PDB entry 8IHL | electron microscopy, 7.64 A resolution (low resolution: residue-level contacts below are approximate; hydrogen-bond / salt-bridge calls are withheld) | chains A and I of the 22 polymer chains in the assembly

# Chain A
Name: Histone H3.1
Organism: Homo sapiens
UniProtKB: P68431 (H31_HUMAN); residues 1-135 here correspond to UniProt positions 2-136 (UniProt number = residue number + 1)
Sequence (139 residues; each row starts with the number of its first residue; numbers below 1 keep their minus sign (Gly-3 is residue -3)):
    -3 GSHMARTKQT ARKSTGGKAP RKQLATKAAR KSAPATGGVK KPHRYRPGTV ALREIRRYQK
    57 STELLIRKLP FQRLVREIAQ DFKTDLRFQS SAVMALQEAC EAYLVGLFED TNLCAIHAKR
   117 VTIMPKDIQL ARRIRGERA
Not modelled in the structure: -3 to 38, 134-135
Construct notes: expression tag (-3 to 0)
Curated features (UniProtKB/Swiss-Prot):
  - modified residue: Arg2 (Asymmetric dimethylarginine), Thr3 (Phosphothreonine), Lys4 (Allysine), Gln5 (5-glutamyl dopamine), Thr6 (Phosphothreonine), Arg8 (Citrulline), Lys9 (N6,N6,N6-trimethyllysine), Ser10 (ADP-ribosylserine), Thr11 (Phosphothreonine), Lys14 (N6-(2-hydroxyisobutyryl)lysine), Arg17 (Asymmetric dimethylarginine), Lys18 (N6-(2-hydroxyisobutyryl)lysine), Lys23 (N6-(2-hydroxyisobutyryl)lysine), Arg26 (Citrulline), Lys27 (N6,N6,N6-trimethyllysine), Ser28 (ADP-ribosylserine), Lys36 (N6,N6,N6-trimethyllysine), Lys37 (N6-methyllysine), Tyr41 (Phosphotyrosine), Lys56 (N6,N6,N6-trimethyllysine) and 8 more in UniProt
  - lipidation: Lys18 (N6-decanoyllysine)

# Chain I
Molecule: 353-nt DNA strand
Organism: synthetic construct
Sequence (353 nucleotides; each row starts with the number of its first residue):
     1 ATCGAGAATC CCGGTGCCGA GGCCGCTCAA TTGGTCGTAG ACAGCTCTAG CACCGCTTAA
    61 ACGCACGTAC GCGCTGTCCC CCGCGTTTTA ACCGCCAAGG GGATTACTCC CTAGTCTCCA
   121 GGCTCGAGCT CAATTGGTCG TAGACAGCTC TAGCACCGCT TAAACGCACG TACGCGCTGT
   181 CCCCCGCGTT TTAACCGCCA AGGGGATTAC TCCCTAGTCT CCAGGCTCGA GCTCAATTGG
   241 TCGTAGACAG CTCTAGCACC GCTTAAACGC ACGTACGCGC TGTCCCCCGC GTTTTAACCG
   301 CCAAGGGGAT TACTCCCTAG TCTCCAGGCA CGTGTCAGAT ATATACATCC GAT

# Interface between chain A and chain I
Pairs across the interface (16):
  His39(A) - DG6(I)
  Arg40(A) - DC84(I)
  Arg40(A) - DG85(I)
  Tyr41(A) - DA8(I)
  Tyr41(A) - DC84(I)
  Tyr41(A) - DG85(I)
  Gly44(A) - DC84(I)
  Val46(A) - DC84(I)
  Ala47(A) - DC84(I)
  Lys64(A) - DC93(I)
  Leu65(A) - DC92(I)
  Leu65(A) - DC93(I)
  Pro66(A) - DC92(I)
  Arg69(A) - DC92(I)
  Arg83(A) - DG101(I)
  Lys115(A) - DG73(I)
Interface residues without a listed pair, chain A (18 interface residues in all): Pro43, Thr45, Arg49, Glu50, Lys56, Arg63
Interface residues without a listed pair, chain I (11 interface residues in all): DT9, DC11, DG100

# In short
18 residues of chain A and 11 residues of chain I are in contact.
Here chain A is Histone H3.1 (Homo sapiens) and chain I is a 353-nt DNA strand (synthetic construct). Entry
8IHL (Overlapping tri-nucleosome) was determined by electron microscopy.
